Entry 7XNO (electron microscopy, 2.54 A resolution); this record covers chains D and H of the 12 polymer chains in the assembly.

# Chain D (and H)
Molecule: Mannose permease IIC component
Organism: Latilactobacillus sakei L45
Notes: chain H of this document is another copy of the same molecule, construct and numbering; everything in this record applies to it too
Reference sequence: A0A094YUG1 (A0A094YUG1_LATSK); residue numbers follow UniProt; this construct covers 1-268
Sequence (268 residues; each row starts with the number of its first residue):
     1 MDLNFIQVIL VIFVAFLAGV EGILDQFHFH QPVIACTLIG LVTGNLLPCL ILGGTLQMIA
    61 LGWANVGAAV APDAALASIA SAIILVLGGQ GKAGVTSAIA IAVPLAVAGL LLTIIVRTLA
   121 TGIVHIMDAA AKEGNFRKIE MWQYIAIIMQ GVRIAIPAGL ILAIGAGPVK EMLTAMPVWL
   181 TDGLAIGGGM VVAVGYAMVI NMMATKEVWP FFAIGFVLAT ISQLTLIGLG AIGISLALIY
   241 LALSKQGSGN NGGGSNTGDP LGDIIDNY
Unresolved in the structure: 248-268
Small-molecule neighbours: alpha-D-mannopyranose (MAN): Asn-65, Val-66, Gly-67

# How chain D and chain H interact
Contacting residue pairs (23):
  Gln-223(D) / Thr-220(H)  hydrogen bond (side chain-backbone)
  Gln-223(D) / Ile-221(H)
  Gln-223(D) / Ser-222(H)  hydrogen bond (side chain-backbone)
  Leu-224(D) / Val-217(H)
  Leu-224(D) / Thr-220(H)
  Leu-224(D) / Ile-221(H)  hydrophobic
  Gly-228(D) / Val-217(H)
  Ala-231(D) / Val-217(H)  hydrophobic
  Ile-232(D) / Val-217(H)  hydrophobic
  Ser-235(D) / Pro-210(H)  hydrogen bond (side chain-backbone)
  Ser-235(D) / Ala-213(H)
  Ser-235(D) / Ile-214(H)
  Leu-238(D) / Pro-210(H)  hydrophobic
  Ile-239(D) / Pro-210(H)  hydrophobic
  Ile-239(D) / Phe-211(H)  hydrophobic
  Ile-239(D) / Ile-214(H)  hydrophobic
  Ile-239(D) / Tyr-240(H)  hydrophobic
  Ala-242(D) / Tyr-240(H)
  Leu-243(D) / Tyr-240(H)  hydrophobic
  Leu-243(D) / Leu-243(H)  hydrophobic
  Leu-243(D) / Ser-244(H)
  Gln-246(D) / Ser-244(H)  hydrogen bond
  Gln-246(D) / Gly-247(H)
Also at the interface, not in a pair above, chain D (13 interface residues in all): Ile-221, Leu-236
Also at the interface, not in a pair above, chain H (14 interface residues in all): Leu-218, Gln-246

# In short
13 residues of chain D and 14 residues of chain H are in contact; the contacts include 4 hydrogen bonds. Polar
contacts include Gln-223(D)/Thr-220(H), Gln-223(D)/Ser-222(H) and Ser-235(D)/Pro-210(H). Chain D binds
alpha-D-mannopyranose.
Both chains are Mannose permease IIC component (Latilactobacillus sakei L45). Entry 7XNO (Cryo-EM structure of
the bacteriocin-receptor-immunity ternary complex from Lactobacillus sakei) was determined by electron
microscopy together with 7XTG from the same study.
